7YER - chains D and E of the 5 polymer chains in the assembly; structure by electron microscopy, 3.00 A resolution.

[Chain D (and E)]
Protein: Polymerase cofactor VP35
Organism: Ebola virus
Notes: chain E of this document is another copy of the same molecule, construct and numbering; everything in this record applies to it too
UniProt: A0A1C4HDK9 (A0A1C4HDK9_9MONO); residues 1-340 here = UniProt positions 1-340
Chain sequence (340 residues; numbered 1 to 340; the number before each row is that of its first residue):
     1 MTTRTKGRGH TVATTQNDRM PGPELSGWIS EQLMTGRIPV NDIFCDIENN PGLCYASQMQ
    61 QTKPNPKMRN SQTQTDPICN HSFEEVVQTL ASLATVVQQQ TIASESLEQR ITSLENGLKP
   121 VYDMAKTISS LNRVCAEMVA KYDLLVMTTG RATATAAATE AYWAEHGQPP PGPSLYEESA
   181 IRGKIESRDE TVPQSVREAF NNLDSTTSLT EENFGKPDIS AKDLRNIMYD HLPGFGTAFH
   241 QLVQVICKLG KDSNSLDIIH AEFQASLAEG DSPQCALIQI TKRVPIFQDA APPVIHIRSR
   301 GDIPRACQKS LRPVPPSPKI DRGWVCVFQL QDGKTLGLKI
Not modelled in the structure: 1-81, 150-340 (chain E: 1-79, 147-340)

[Interface between chain D and chain E]
Contacting residue pairs (34; chain D residue first):
  S92(D) with L93(E)
  L93(D) with L93(E), hydrophobic
  V96(D) with L93(E), hydrophobic; V96(E), hydrophobic
  Q99(D) with Q100(E), hydrogen bond (backbone-side chain)
  Q100(D) with Q100(E), hydrogen bond (backbone-side chain)
  A103(D) with Q100(E)
  L107(D) with L107(E), hydrophobic
  R110(D) with L107(E); I111(E)
  I111(D) with R110(E)
  L114(D) with R110(E); L114(E), hydrophobic
  N116(D) with Y122(E)
  G117(D) with L118(E); Y122(E)
  P120(D) with Y122(E), hydrophobic
  V121(D) with V121(E), hydrophobic
  M124(D) with A125(E), hydrophobic; I128(E), hydrophobic
  T127(D) with I128(E); N132(E)
  I128(D) with I128(E), hydrophobic
  S130(D) with N132(E), hydrogen bond
  L131(D) with N132(E)
  V134(D) with C135(E), hydrophobic; V139(E), hydrophobic
  M138(D) with M138(E), hydrophobic
  K141(D) with V139(E); Y142(E); D143(E)
  L144(D) with V146(E), hydrophobic
  L145(D) with Y142(E), hydrophobic; L145(E), hydrophobic
Other interface residues (no listed pair), chain D (28 interface residues in all): S106, S113, C135, E137
Other interface residues (no listed pair), chain E (23 interface residues in all): S92, L131, A136

[Overview]
28 residues of chain D face 23 of chain E across their interface; the contacts include 3 hydrogen bonds. Polar
pairs include Q99(D)-Q100(E), Q100(D)-Q100(E) and S130(D)-N132(E).
Chain D and chain E are both Polymerase cofactor VP35 (Ebola virus); the structure, The structure of EBOV
L-VP35 complex, was determined by electron microscopy, deposited together with 7YES and 7YET.
